7MUB - chains A and B of the 3 polymer chains in the assembly; structure by X-ray diffraction, 3.00 A resolution.

# Chain A
Name: Fab heavy chain
Organism: Synthetic construct
Notes: antibody fragment or engineered binder
Amino-acid sequence (229 residues; numbered 1 to 229; the number before each row is that of its first residue):
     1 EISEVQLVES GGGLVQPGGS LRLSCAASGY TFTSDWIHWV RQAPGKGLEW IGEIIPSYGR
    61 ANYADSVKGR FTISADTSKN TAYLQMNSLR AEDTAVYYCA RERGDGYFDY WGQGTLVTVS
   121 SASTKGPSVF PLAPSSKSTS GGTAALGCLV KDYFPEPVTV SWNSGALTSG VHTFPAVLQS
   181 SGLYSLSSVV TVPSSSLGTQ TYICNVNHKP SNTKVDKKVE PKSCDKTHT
Unresolved in the structure: 1-4, 76, 135-140, 156, 198, 222-229
Disulfides: Cys25-Cys99, Cys148-Cys204

# Chain B
Name: Fab light chain
Organism: Synthetic construct
Notes: antibody fragment or engineered binder
Amino-acid sequence (215 residues; each row starts with the number of its first residue):
     1 SDIQMTQSPS SLSASVGDRV TITCRASQSI GTDIHWYQQK PGKAPKLLIK YASESISGVP
    61 SRFSGSRSGT DFTLTISSLQ PEDFATYYCQ QSNRWPFTFG QGTKVEIKRT VAAPSVFIFP
   121 PSDSQLKSGT ASVVCLLNNF YPREAKVQWK VDNALQSGNS QESVTEQDSK DSTYSLSSTL
   181 TLSKADYEKH KVYACEVTHQ GLSSPVTKSF NRGEC
Unresolved in the structure: 1, 53, 145, 194, 199-215
Disulfides: Cys24-Cys89, Cys135-Cys195

# Interface between chain A and chain B
Residue-residue contacts - 64 pairs, chain A then chain B:
  His38(A) with Phe97(B)
  Gln42(A) with Gln39(B), hydrogen bond; Tyr88(B)
  Lys46(A) with Tyr88(B)
  Gly47(A) with Tyr88(B)
  Leu48(A) with Gln39(B); Pro45(B), hydrophobic; Tyr88(B), hydrophobic; Phe99(B), hydrophobic
  Trp50(A) with Trp95(B), hydrophobic; Pro96(B), hydrophobic; Phe97(B)
  Glu53(A) with Trp95(B), hydrogen bond
  Asn62(A) with Trp95(B)
  Tyr63(A) with Trp95(B)
  Tyr98(A) with Gln39(B); Lys43(B); Ala44(B), hydrophobic
  Asp105(A) with Tyr51(B), hydrogen bond (backbone-side chain)
  Gly106(A) with His35(B), hydrogen bond (backbone-side chain); Gln90(B), hydrogen bond (backbone-side chain); Ser92(B); Phe97(B)
  Tyr107(A) with His35(B); Tyr37(B); Leu47(B), hydrophobic; Lys50(B), hydrogen bond; Tyr51(B); Gln90(B)
  Phe108(A) with Tyr37(B), hydrogen bond (backbone-side chain); Leu47(B); Phe97(B), hydrophobic; Phe99(B), hydrophobic
  Trp111(A) with Tyr37(B), hydrophobic; Ala44(B), hydrophobic; Pro45(B)
  Phe130(A) with Ser122(B); Ser124(B); Gln125(B)
  Pro131(A) with Ser122(B)
  Leu132(A) with Phe119(B), hydrophobic
  Ala133(A) with Phe119(B)
  Thr143(A) with Phe117(B)
  Ala144(A) with Phe117(B), hydrophobic
  Ala145(A) with Phe117(B), hydrophobic; Phe119(B); Leu136(B), hydrophobic
  Leu146(A) with Phe119(B), hydrophobic
  Gly147(A) with Phe119(B)
  Leu149(A) with Ser132(B)
  His172(A) with Asn138(B); Asn139(B), hydrogen bond; Ser175(B), hydrogen bond
  Phe174(A) with Leu136(B), hydrophobic; Ser163(B); Thr165(B); Ser175(B); Leu176(B); Ser177(B)
  Pro175(A) with Ser163(B); Val164(B)
  Val177(A) with Ser163(B)
  Val189(A) with Leu136(B), hydrophobic
  Thr191(A) with Asn138(B), hydrogen bond
Also at the interface, not in a pair above, chain A (42 interface residues in all): Val40, Glu49, Glu102, Asp109, Gly112, Pro134, Lys151, Gln179, Ser180, Ser185, Ser187
Also at the interface, not in a pair above, chain B (40 interface residues in all): Gln91, Gln101, Val134, Asn159, Gln161, Glu162, Asp168, Thr179, Thr181

# In short
42 residues of chain A face 40 of chain B across their interface, with 10 hydrogen bonds. Among the polar
pairs are Gln42(A)-Gln39(B), Glu53(A)-Trp95(B) and Asp105(A)-Tyr51(B).
Chain A is Fab heavy chain and chain B is Fab light chain, both from Synthetic construct; the structure, KcsA
Open gate E71V mutant in Potassium, was determined by X-ray diffraction together with 7MHR, 7MHX, 7MJT and
7MK6 from the same study.
